PDB entry 7FJF | electron microscopy, 3.10 A resolution | chains d and e of the 8 polymer chains in the assembly

[Chain d]
Name: T-cell surface glycoprotein CD3 delta chain
Source organism: Homo sapiens
UniProt: P04234 (CD3D_HUMAN); residues 1-171 here = UniProt positions 1-171
Amino-acid sequence (171 residues; row label = number of the first residue in the row):
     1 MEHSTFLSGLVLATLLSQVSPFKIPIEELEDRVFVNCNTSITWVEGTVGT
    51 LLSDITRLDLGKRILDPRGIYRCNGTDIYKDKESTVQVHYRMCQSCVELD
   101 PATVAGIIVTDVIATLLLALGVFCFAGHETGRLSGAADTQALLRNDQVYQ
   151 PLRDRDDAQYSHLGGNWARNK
Disordered / not traced: 1-21, 129-171
Curated features (UniProtKB/Swiss-Prot):
  - modified residue (Phosphotyrosine): Y149, Y160
  - glycosylation (N-linked (GlcNAc...) asparagine): N38, N74
Disulfide bonds: C37-C73, C93-C96

[Chain e]
Name: T-cell surface glycoprotein CD3 epsilon chain
Source organism: Homo sapiens
UniProt: P07766 (CD3E_HUMAN); numbering as in UniProt (aligned over 1-207)
Amino-acid sequence (207 residues; row label = number of the first residue in the row):
     1 MQSGTHWRVLGLCLLSVGVWGQDGNEEMGGITQTPYKVSISGTTVILTCP
    51 QYPGSEILWQHNDKNIGGDEDDKNIGSDEDHLSLKEFSELEQSGYYVCYP
   101 RGSKPEDANFYLYLRARVCENCMEMDVMSVATIVIVDICITGGLLLLVYY
   151 WSKNRKAKAKPVTRGAGAGGRQRGQNKERPPPVPNPDYEPIRKGQRDLYS
   201 GLNQRRI
Disordered / not traced: 1-32, 156-207
Disulfide bonds: C49-C98

[How chain d and chain e interact]
Contacting residue pairs (47):
  F22(d) - Y111(e)
  K23(d) - D63(e)  salt bridge
  K23(d) - Y111(e)
  I24(d) - Y95(e)  hydrogen bond (backbone-side chain)
  P25(d) - Y95(e)
  I26(d) - Y95(e)  hydrogen bond (backbone-side chain)
  E28(d) - Y113(e)
  E28(d) - R115(e)  salt bridge
  R72(d) - Q33(e)
  E83(d) - N109(e)
  S84(d) - N109(e)
  T85(d) - N109(e)  hydrogen bond (backbone-backbone)
  T85(d) - F110(e)
  T85(d) - Y111(e)  hydrogen bond (backbone-backbone)
  V86(d) - Y111(e)
  Q87(d) - Y36(e)  hydrogen bond (side chain-backbone)
  Q87(d) - Y111(e)  hydrogen bond (backbone-backbone)
  Q87(d) - L112(e)
  Q87(d) - Y113(e)  hydrogen bond (backbone-backbone)
  V88(d) - Y113(e)
  H89(d) - V38(e)
  H89(d) - Y113(e)  hydrogen bond (backbone-backbone)
  H89(d) - L114(e)
  H89(d) - R115(e)  hydrogen bond (backbone-backbone)
  Y90(d) - R115(e)
  R91(d) - I40(e)
  R91(d) - R115(e)  hydrogen bond (backbone-backbone)
  R91(d) - R117(e)  hydrogen bond (side chain-backbone)
  R91(d) - E124(e)  salt bridge
  M92(d) - R115(e)
  M92(d) - R117(e)
  C93(d) - R117(e)
  S95(d) - M125(e)  hydrogen bond (backbone-backbone)
  C96(d) - C122(e)  hydrophobic
  C96(d) - M123(e)
  V97(d) - C122(e)
  V97(d) - M123(e)  hydrogen bond (backbone-backbone)
  E98(d) - N121(e)
  L99(d) - N121(e)  hydrogen bond (backbone-backbone)
  L99(d) - M123(e)  hydrophobic
  P101(d) - N121(e)
  D111(d) - D137(e)
  T115(d) - T141(e)
  L118(d) - L145(e)
  V122(d) - L145(e)  hydrophobic
  F123(d) - S152(e)
  A126(d) - S152(e)
Also at the interface, not in a pair above, chain d (33 interface residues in all): E45, D100, A119
Also at the interface, not in a pair above, chain e (32 interface residues in all): P35, N62, E89, A108, A116, V118, E120, V148, Y149

[Overview]
The interface between chain d and chain e involves 33 residues on one side and 32 on the other, with 14
hydrogen bonds and 3 salt bridges. Polar contacts include K23(d)-D63(e), E28(d)-R115(e) and R91(d)-E124(e).
Chain d is T-cell surface glycoprotein CD3 delta chain and chain e is T-cell surface glycoprotein CD3 epsilon
chain, both from Homo sapiens; the structure, Cryo-EM structure of a membrane protein(CS), was determined by
electron microscopy, deposited together with 7FJD and 7FJE.
